4GHF - chains C and D of the 4 polymer chains in the assembly; structure by X-ray diffraction, 1.67 A resolution.

# Chain C (and D)
Protein: Homoprotocatechuate 2,3-dioxygenase
Organism: Brevibacterium fuscum
Notes: EC 1.13.11.15; chain D of this document is another copy of the same molecule, construct and numbering; everything in this record applies to it too
Reference sequence: Q45135 (Q45135_9MICO); numbering as in UniProt (aligned over 1-365)
Sequence (365 residues; numbered 1 to 365; the number before each row is that of its first residue):
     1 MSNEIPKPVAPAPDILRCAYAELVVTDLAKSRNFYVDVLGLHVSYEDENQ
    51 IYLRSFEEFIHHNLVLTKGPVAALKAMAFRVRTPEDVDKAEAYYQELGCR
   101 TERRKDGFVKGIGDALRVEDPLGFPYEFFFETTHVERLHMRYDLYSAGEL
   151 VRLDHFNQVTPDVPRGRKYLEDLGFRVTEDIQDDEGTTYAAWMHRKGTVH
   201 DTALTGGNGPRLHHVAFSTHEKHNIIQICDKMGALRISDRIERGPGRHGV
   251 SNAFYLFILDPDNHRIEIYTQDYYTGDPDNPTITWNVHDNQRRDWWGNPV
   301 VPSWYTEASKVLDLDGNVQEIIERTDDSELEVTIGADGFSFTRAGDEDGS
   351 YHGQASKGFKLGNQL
Not modelled in the structure: 1-3, 355-365 (chain D: 1-3, 363-365)
Differences from the reference sequence: engineered mutation Phe257 (Tyr in Q45135)
Ion coordination: Fe2+: His155, His214, Glu267 (together with 4-nitrocatechol, oxygen molecule)
Ligand contacts:
  - 4-nitrocatechol (4NC): His155, Asn157, Trp192, His200, His214, Arg243, His248, Gly249, Val250, Ser251, Phe257, Glu267, Tyr269, Arg292, Arg293, Trp304
  - oxygen molecule (OXY): His155, Phe156, Asn157, Trp192, His200, Ala203, His214, Glu267
From the paper describing this entry:
  - mutagenesis - Y257F: decreased binding to oxygen molecule
  - catalytic residues: His200 (citing earlier work)

# How chain C and chain D interact
Residue-residue contacts (64; chain C residue first):
  Leu16(C) - Asp277(D)
  Leu16(C) - Pro278(D)
  Arg17(C) - Tyr274(D)
  Arg17(C) - Asp277(D)  salt bridge
  Glu57(C) - Tyr273(D)
  Phe59(C) - Asp277(D)
  Phe59(C) - Asp279(D)
  Phe59(C) - Pro281(D)
  Arg80(C) - Asp277(D)  salt bridge
  Arg80(C) - Asp279(D)  salt bridge
  Arg82(C) - Pro278(D)
  His134(C) - Asp279(D)  salt bridge
  Arg137(C) - Tyr273(D)
  Arg137(C) - Tyr274(D)  hydrogen bond (side chain-backbone)
  Arg137(C) - Asn280(D)  hydrogen bond
  Arg137(C) - Pro281(D)  hydrogen bond (side chain-backbone)
  Arg137(C) - Ile283(D)
  His139(C) - Asn252(D)  hydrogen bond (backbone-side chain)
  His139(C) - Tyr273(D)
  His139(C) - Ile283(D)
  Met140(C) - His248(D)
  Met140(C) - Gly249(D)
  Met140(C) - Asn252(D)
  Met140(C) - Trp295(D)  hydrophobic
  Tyr142(C) - Arg247(D)  hydrogen bond
  Tyr142(C) - Asn252(D)  hydrogen bond
  Tyr142(C) - Trp295(D)
  Arg152(C) - Asp272(D)  hydrogen bond (side chain-backbone)
  Arg152(C) - Tyr273(D)
  Arg152(C) - Tyr274(D)
  His220(C) - Gln271(D)
  Glu221(C) - Glu221(D)
  Glu221(C) - Lys222(D)  salt bridge
  Glu221(C) - Gln271(D)  hydrogen bond
  Lys222(C) - Glu221(D)  salt bridge
  Arg247(C) - Tyr142(D)  hydrogen bond
  His248(C) - Met140(D)
  Gly249(C) - Met140(D)
  Asn252(C) - His139(D)  hydrogen bond (side chain-backbone)
  Asn252(C) - Met140(D)
  Asn252(C) - Tyr142(D)  hydrogen bond
  Gln271(C) - His220(D)
  Gln271(C) - Glu221(D)  hydrogen bond
  Asp272(C) - Arg152(D)  hydrogen bond (backbone-side chain)
  Tyr273(C) - Glu57(D)
  Tyr273(C) - Arg137(D)
  Tyr273(C) - His139(D)
  Tyr273(C) - Arg152(D)
  Tyr274(C) - Arg17(D)
  Tyr274(C) - Arg137(D)  hydrogen bond (backbone-side chain)
  Tyr274(C) - Arg152(D)
  Asp277(C) - Leu16(D)
  Asp277(C) - Arg17(D)  salt bridge
  Asp277(C) - Phe59(D)
  Asp277(C) - Arg80(D)  salt bridge
  Pro278(C) - Leu16(D)
  Pro278(C) - Arg82(D)
  Asp279(C) - Phe59(D)
  Asp279(C) - Arg80(D)  salt bridge
  Asp279(C) - His134(D)  salt bridge
  Asn280(C) - Arg137(D)  hydrogen bond
  Pro281(C) - Phe59(D)
  Trp295(C) - Met140(D)  hydrophobic
  Trp295(C) - Tyr142(D)
Also at the interface, not in a pair above, chain C (35 interface residues in all): Ile60, Phe130, Arg176, Gly276, Ile283, Trp285
Also at the interface, not in a pair above, chain D (34 interface residues in all): Ile60, Phe130, Gly276, Trp285

# Overview
Chain C and chain D form an interface of 35 and 34 residues respectively, with 15 hydrogen bonds and 10 salt
bridges. Among the polar pairs are Arg17(C)-Asp277(D), Arg80(C)-Asp277(D) and Arg80(C)-Asp279(D). Ligands of
chain C: 4-nitrocatechol and oxygen molecule. From the paper: the catalytic residue His200(C); Y257F of chain
C reduces binding to oxygen molecule.
Both chains are Homoprotocatechuate 2,3-dioxygenase (Brevibacterium fuscum). Entry 4GHF (Structure of Y257F
variant of Homoprotocatechuate 2,3-Dioxygenase from B.fuscum in complex with 4-Nitrocatechol and dioxygen at
...) was determined by X-ray diffraction, deposited together with 4GHC, 4GHD, 4GHE, 4GHG and 4GHH.
